PDB entry 8EE8 | X-ray diffraction, 2.80 A resolution | chains H and B of the 8 polymer chains in the assembly

[Chain H]
Protein: rhMZ100-C antibody heavy chain
Source organism: Macaca mulatta
Notes: antibody fragment or engineered binder
Amino-acid sequence (222 residues; each row starts with the number of its first residue):
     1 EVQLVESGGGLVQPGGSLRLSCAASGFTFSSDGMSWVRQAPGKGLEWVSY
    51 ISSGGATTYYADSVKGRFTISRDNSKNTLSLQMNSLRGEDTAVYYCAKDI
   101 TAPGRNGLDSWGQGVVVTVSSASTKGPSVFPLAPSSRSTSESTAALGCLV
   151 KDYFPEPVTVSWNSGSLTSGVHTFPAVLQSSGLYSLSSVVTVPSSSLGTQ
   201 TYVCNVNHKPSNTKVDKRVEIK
Disordered / not traced: 1, 220-222
Cystine bridges: Cys-22/Cys-96

[Chain B]
Protein: Envelope protein E
Source organism: Zika virus ZIKV/H. sapiens/FrenchPolynesia/10087PF/2013
Reference sequence: A0A024B7W1 (POLG_ZIKVF); residues 1-405 here correspond to UniProt positions 291-695 (UniProt number = residue number + 290)
Amino-acid sequence (405 residues; each row starts with the number of its first residue):
     1 IRCIGVSNRDFVEGMSGGTWVDVVLEHGGCVTVMAQDKPTVDIELVTTTV
    51 SNMAEVRSYCYEASISDMASDSRCPTQGEAYLDKQSDTQYVCKRTLVDRG
   101 WGNGCGLFGKGSLVTCAKFACSKKMTGKSIQPENLEYRIMLSVHGSQHSG
   151 MIVNDTGHETDENRAKVEITPNSPRAEATLGGFGSLGLDCEPRTGLDFSD
   201 LYYLTMNNKHWLVHKEWFHDIPLPWHAGADTGTPHWNNKEALVEFKDAHA
   251 KRQTVVVLGSQEGAVHTALAGALEAEMDGAKGRLSSGHLKCRLKMDKLRL
   301 KGVSYSLCTAAFTFTKIPAETLHGTVTVEVQYAGTDGPCKVPAQMAVDMQ
   351 TLTPVGRLITANPVITESTENSKMMLELDPPFGDSYIVIGVGEKKITHHW
   401 HRSGS
Disordered / not traced: 1, 404-405
Swiss-Prot annotation at these positions:
  - region: Asp-98 to Gly-111 (Fusion peptide)
  - glycosylation: Asn-154 (N-linked (GlcNAc...) asparagine)
  - cross-link (Glycyl lysine isopeptide (Lys-Gly)): Lys-38 (interchain with G-Cter in ubiquitin), Lys-281 (interchain with G-Cter in ubiquitin)
Cystine bridges: Cys-3/Cys-30, Cys-60/Cys-121, Cys-74/Cys-105, Cys-92/Cys-116, Cys-190/Cys-291, Cys-308/Cys-339
Reported in the primary citation:
  - mutagenesis - G259A, K316A, M375A: decreased binding to rhMZ134-B

[Chain H / chain B interface]
Contacting residue pairs (19; chain H residue first):
  Val-12(H) / Gly-195(B)
  Gln-13(H) / Arg-193(B)
  Gln-13(H) / Thr-194(B)
  Gln-13(H) / Gly-195(B)  hydrogen bond (side chain-backbone)
  Pro-14(H) / Thr-194(B)
  Gly-16(H) / Leu-196(B)
  Ser-17(H) / His-214(B)
  Ser-17(H) / Leu-273(B)
  Arg-19(H) / Trp-217(B)
  Arg-19(H) / Ala-268(B)  hydrogen bond (side chain-backbone)
  Thr-69(H) / Ala-270(B)
  Thr-69(H) / Gly-271(B)
  Ser-71(H) / Ala-270(B)
  Lys-76(H) / Pro-222(B)
  Gln-82(H) / His-214(B)
  Gln-82(H) / Gly-271(B)
  Gln-82(H) / Ala-272(B)
  Asn-84(H) / Gly-271(B)  hydrogen bond (side chain-backbone)
  Asn-84(H) / Leu-273(B)
Also at the interface, not in a pair above, chain H (13 interface residues in all): Gly-15, Leu-18
Also at the interface, not in a pair above, chain B (13 interface residues in all): His-288

[Summary]
Chain H and chain B each contribute 13 residues to their interface; the contacts include 3 hydrogen bonds.
Polar pairs include Gln-13(H)/Gly-195(B), Arg-19(H)/Ala-268(B) and Asn-84(H)/Gly-271(B). From the paper:
G259A, K316A and M375A of chain B reduce binding to rhMZ134-B.
Here chain H is rhMZ100-C antibody heavy chain (Macaca mulatta) and chain B is Envelope protein E (Zika virus
ZIKV/H. sapiens/FrenchPolynesia/10087PF/2013). Entry 8EE8 (Crystal structure of a NHP anti-ZIKV neutralizing
antibody rhMZ100-C in complex with ZIKV E glycoprotein) was determined by X-ray diffraction (same publication
as 8EED, 8EEE, 8EEZ, 8EF0 and 8EF2).
